Entry 8PK6 (X-ray diffraction, 3.21 A resolution); this record covers chains A and B.

[Chain A]
Molecule: Integrator complex subunit 13
Organism: Homo sapiens
UniProt: Q9NVM9 (INT13_HUMAN); the construct lacks a stretch of the UniProt sequence, so the offset changes along the chain: 1-27 = UniProt 1-27; 28-236 = UniProt 48-256
Sequence (242 residues; row label = number of the first residue in the row; numbers below 1 keep their minus sign (Gly-5 is residue -5)):
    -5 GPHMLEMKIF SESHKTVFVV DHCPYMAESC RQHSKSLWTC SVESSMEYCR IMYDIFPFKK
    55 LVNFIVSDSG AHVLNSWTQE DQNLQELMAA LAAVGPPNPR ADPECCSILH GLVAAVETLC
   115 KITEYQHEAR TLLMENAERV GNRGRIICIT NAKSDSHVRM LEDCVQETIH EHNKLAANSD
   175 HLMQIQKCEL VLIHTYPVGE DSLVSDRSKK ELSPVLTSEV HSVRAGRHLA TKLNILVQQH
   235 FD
Not modelled in the structure: -5 to -2, 24-29, 194-196
Sequence notes: expression tag (-5 to 0)
Cystine bridges: Cys17-Cys100
What the authors report for this chain:
  - mutagenesis - L103R/V107E, M154R/C158R: abolished binding to Zinc finger protein 655 (chain B)

[Chain B]
Molecule: Zinc finger protein 655
Organism: Homo sapiens
UniProt: Q8N720 (ZN655_HUMAN); residue numbers follow UniProt; this construct covers 93-119
Sequence (30 residues; row label = number of the first residue in the row):
    90 GHMEDRLERL QEILRKFLYL EREFRQITIS
Not modelled in the structure: 90-92, 116-119
Sequence notes: expression tag (90-92)
What the authors report for this chain:
  - mutagenesis - Y108A: unchanged binding to Integrator complex subunit 13 (chain A)

[Chain A / chain B interface]
Contacting residue pairs - 27 pairs, chain A then chain B:
  Ser101(A) - Leu107(B)
  Ser101(A) - Glu110(B)  hydrogen bond
  Leu103(A) - Leu103(B)  hydrophobic
  Leu103(A) - Phe106(B)
  Leu103(A) - Leu107(B)  hydrophobic
  His104(A) - Leu103(B)
  His104(A) - Leu107(B)
  Val107(A) - Leu99(B)  hydrophobic
  Val107(A) - Leu103(B)  hydrophobic
  Glu111(A) - Leu99(B)
  Lys147(A) - Phe113(B)
  Ser148(A) - Phe113(B)
  Ser150(A) - Phe113(B)
  His151(A) - Glu110(B)  salt bridge
  His151(A) - Phe113(B)
  Met154(A) - Phe106(B)  hydrophobic
  Met154(A) - Glu110(B)
  Met154(A) - Phe113(B)  hydrophobic
  Cys158(A) - Phe106(B)  hydrophobic
  Glu161(A) - Ile102(B)
  Glu161(A) - Lys105(B)  salt bridge
  Thr162(A) - Ile102(B)
  Glu165(A) - Arg95(B)  salt bridge
  Glu165(A) - Arg98(B)
  His166(A) - Leu99(B)
  Lys168(A) - Arg95(B)
  Leu169(A) - Glu93(B)
Interface residues without a listed pair, chain A (20 interface residues in all): Cys100, Ile102, Asp157
Interface residues without a listed pair, chain B (13 interface residues in all): Leu96, Leu109
The authors on this interface:
  - interface residues, chain A: Leu103(A), Val107(A), Met154(A), Cys158(A)
  - hot spots on chain A (mutagenesis) - M154R/C158R: abolished binding to Zinc finger protein 655 (chain B)
  - hot spots on chain B (mutagenesis) - I102E, F106G, F113G: decreased binding to Integrator complex subunit 13 (chain A)

[In short]
20 residues of chain A face 13 of chain B across their interface, with 1 hydrogen bond and 3 salt bridges.
Among the polar pairs are His151(A)-Glu110(B), Glu161(A)-Lys105(B) and Glu165(A)-Arg95(B). From the paper:
I102E, F106G and F113G of chain B reduce binding to Integrator complex subunit 13 (chain A); interface
residues Leu103(A), Val107(A) and Met154(A) among others; 6 substitutions were tested in all.
Here chain A is Integrator complex subunit 13 and chain B is Zinc finger protein 655, both from Homo sapiens.
Entry 8PK6 (INTS13 complex with ZNF655) was determined by X-ray diffraction together with 8PK5 from the same
study.
